PDB entry 4V96 | X-ray diffraction, 3.80 A resolution | chains AH and Bp of the 78 polymer chains in the assembly

[Chain AH]
Name: ORF48
Organism: Lactococcus phage TP901-1
UniProtKB: Q9AZ56 (Q9AZ56_9CAUD); residues 1-299 here = UniProt positions 1-299
Chain sequence (299 residues; numbered 1 to 299; the number before each row is that of its first residue):
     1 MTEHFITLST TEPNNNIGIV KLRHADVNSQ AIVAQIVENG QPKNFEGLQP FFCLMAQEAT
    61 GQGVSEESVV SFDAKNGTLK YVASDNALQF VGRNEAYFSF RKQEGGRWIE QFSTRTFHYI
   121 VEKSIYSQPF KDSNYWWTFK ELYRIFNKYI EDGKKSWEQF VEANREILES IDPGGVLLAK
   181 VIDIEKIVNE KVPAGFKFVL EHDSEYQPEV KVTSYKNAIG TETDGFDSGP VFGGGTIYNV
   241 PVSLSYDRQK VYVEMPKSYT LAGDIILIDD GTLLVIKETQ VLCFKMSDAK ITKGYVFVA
Not modelled in the structure: 59-63

[Chain Bp]
Name: BPP
Organism: Lactococcus phage TP901-1
UniProtKB: Q9G096 (Q9G096_9CAUD); residue numbers follow UniProt; this construct covers 1-163
Chain sequence (173 residues; numbered 1 to 173; the number before each row is that of its first residue):
     1 MASIKKVYRG MKNGAETIND DLEAINSELT SGGNVVHKTG DETIAGKKTF TGNVEVNGSL
    61 TLPTKSWSGE LGGGIILSLR KKGTTVEYSI GGEISSSILA NSNLVNRSVP NEFCPRNRCS
   121 LVGHMVGGWN AFHIDIPSSG VCQWFGPTAS SGTPRGTGTY PIDSAWSHPQ FEK
Not modelled in the structure: 1, 166-173
Construct notes: expression tag (164-173)

[How chain AH and chain Bp interact]
Residue-residue contacts - 24 pairs, chain AH then chain Bp:
  Thr-213(AH) / Lys-12(Bp)
  Tyr-215(AH) / Gly-10(Bp)  hydrogen bond (side chain-backbone)
  Tyr-215(AH) / Met-11(Bp)
  Tyr-215(AH) / Lys-12(Bp)  hydrogen bond (side chain-backbone)
  Ala-218(AH) / Gly-10(Bp)
  Ile-219(AH) / Tyr-8(Bp)
  Ile-219(AH) / Arg-9(Bp)
  Ile-219(AH) / Gly-10(Bp)  hydrogen bond (backbone-backbone)
  Ile-219(AH) / Met-11(Bp)  hydrophobic
  Gly-220(AH) / Arg-9(Bp)
  Thr-221(AH) / Arg-9(Bp)
  Thr-221(AH) / Gly-10(Bp)
  Phe-232(AH) / Ala-15(Bp)  hydrophobic
  Gly-233(AH) / Gly-14(Bp)
  Asp-264(AH) / Arg-9(Bp)  salt bridge
  Ile-268(AH) / Tyr-8(Bp)  hydrophobic
  Asp-269(AH) / Lys-6(Bp)
  Thr-272(AH) / Tyr-8(Bp)
  Leu-274(AH) / Tyr-8(Bp)  hydrophobic
  Leu-274(AH) / Arg-9(Bp)
  Leu-274(AH) / Gly-10(Bp)
  Ile-276(AH) / Arg-9(Bp)
  Val-281(AH) / Gly-10(Bp)
  Lys-285(AH) / Lys-12(Bp)
Interface residues without a listed pair, chain AH (18 interface residues in all): Ile-237, Ile-266
Interface residues without a listed pair, chain Bp (9 interface residues in all): Ile-18

[Summary]
Chain AH and chain Bp form an interface of 18 and 9 residues respectively, with 3 hydrogen bonds and 1 salt
bridge. Among the polar pairs are Asp-264(AH)/Arg-9(Bp), Tyr-215(AH)/Gly-10(Bp) and Tyr-215(AH)/Lys-12(Bp).
Chain AH is ORF48 and chain Bp is BPP, both from Lactococcus phage TP901-1; the structure, The structure of a
1.8 MDa viral genome injection device suggests alternative infection mechanisms, was determined by X-ray
diffraction together with 3U6X and 3UH8 from the same study.
